Entry 9ISK (electron microscopy, 2.73 A resolution); this record covers chains E and G of the 14 polymer chains in the assembly.

[Chain E]
Name: Cell division protein FtsZ
Organism: Klebsiella pneumoniae subsp. pneumoniae MGH 78578
Reference sequence: A6T4N8 (A6T4N8_KLEP7); residues 1-383 here = UniProt positions 1-383
Sequence (383 residues; each row starts with the number of its first residue):
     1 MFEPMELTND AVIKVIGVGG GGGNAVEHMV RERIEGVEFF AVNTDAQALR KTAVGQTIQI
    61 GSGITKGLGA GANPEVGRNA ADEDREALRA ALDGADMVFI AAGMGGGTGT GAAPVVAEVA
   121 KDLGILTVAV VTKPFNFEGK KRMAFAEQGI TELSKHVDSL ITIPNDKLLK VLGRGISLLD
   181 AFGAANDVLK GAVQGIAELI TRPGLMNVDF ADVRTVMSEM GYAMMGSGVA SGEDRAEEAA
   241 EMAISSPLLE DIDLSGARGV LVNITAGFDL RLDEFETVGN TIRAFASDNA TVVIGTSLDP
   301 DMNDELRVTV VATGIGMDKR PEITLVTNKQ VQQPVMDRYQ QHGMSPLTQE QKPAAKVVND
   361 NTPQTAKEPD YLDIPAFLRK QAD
Not modelled in the structure: 317-383
Metal / ion sites: K+: Leu199, Arg202, Asn207, Val208
Residues lining bound ligands: phosphomethylphosphonic acid guanylate ester (G2P): Val18, Gly19, Gly20, Gly21, Asn24, Thr44, Gly69, Ala70, Gly71, Ala72, Gly103, Met104, Gly105, Gly106, Gly107, Thr108, Gly109, Thr132, Lys133, Pro134, Phe135, Glu138, Arg142, Asn165, Phe182, Ala185

[Chain G]
Name: Cell division protein ZapA
Organism: Klebsiella pneumoniae 342
Reference sequence: B5XUC8 (ZAPA_KLEP3); numbering as in UniProt (aligned over 1-109)
Sequence (109 residues; numbered 1 to 109; the number before each row is that of its first residue):
     1 MSAQPVDLQI FGRSLRVNCP PEQRDALNQA AEDLNQRLQD LKERTRVTNT EQLVFIAALN
    61 ISYELTQEKA KTRDYASSME QRIRMLQQTI EQALLEQGRI SERPGSKFE
Not modelled in the structure: 1-2, 91-109
Reported in the primary citation:
  - mutagenesis - I83E: decreased binding to Cell division protein FtsZ (chain E)

[Interface between chain E and chain G]
Pairs across the interface (13):
  Met1(E) with Asn18(G); Pro20(G); Gln23(G), hydrogen bond (backbone-side chain)
  Phe2(E) with Val17(G), hydrophobic; Cys19(G), hydrophobic; Gln23(G); Leu27(G), hydrophobic
  Glu3(E) with Val17(G); Asn18(G)
  Pro4(E) with Asn18(G)
  Met5(E) with Pro5(G), hydrophobic; Arg16(G); Asn18(G)
Other interface residues (no listed pair), chain G (9 interface residues in all): Ala26
The authors on this interface:
  - hot spots on chain E (mutagenesis) - F2A: abolished binding to Cell division protein ZapA (chain G)

[Summary]
5 residues of chain E and 9 residues of chain G are in contact, with 1 hydrogen bond. Its one hydrogen-bonded
contact is Met1(E)-Gln23(G). The paper reports that I83E of chain G reduces binding to Cell division protein
FtsZ (chain E); F2A of chain E abolishes binding to Cell division protein ZapA (chain G).
Chain E is Cell division protein FtsZ (Klebsiella pneumoniae subsp. pneumoniae MGH 78578) and chain G is Cell
division protein ZapA (Klebsiella pneumoniae 342); the structure, Cryo-EM structure of KpFtsZ-ZapA complex,
was determined by electron microscopy, deposited together with 9ISJ.
